Entry 3OHX (X-ray diffraction, 3.50 A resolution); this record covers chains B and C of the 4 polymer chains in the assembly.

Chain B:
Protein: Complement C3
Organism: Homo sapiens
Notes: fragment: Complement C3 alpha' chain fragment 1
UniProtKB: P01024 (CO3_HUMAN); residues 727-932 here correspond to UniProt positions 749-954 (UniProt number = residue number + 22)
Sequence (206 residues; row label = number of the first residue in the row):
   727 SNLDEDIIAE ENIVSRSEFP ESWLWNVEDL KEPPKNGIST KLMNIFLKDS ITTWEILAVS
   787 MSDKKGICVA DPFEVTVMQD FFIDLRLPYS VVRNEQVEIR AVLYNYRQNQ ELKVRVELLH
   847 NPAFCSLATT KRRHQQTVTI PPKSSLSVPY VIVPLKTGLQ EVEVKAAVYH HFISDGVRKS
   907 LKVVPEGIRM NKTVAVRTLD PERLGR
Not modelled in the structure: 727-728, 913-932
UniProt features mapped onto this chain:
  - site: Arg932 (Cleavage)
  - glycosylation: Asn917 (N-linked (GlcNAc...) asparagine)

Chain C:
Protein: Complement C3
Organism: Homo sapiens
Notes: fragment: Complement C3 alpha' chain fragment 2
UniProtKB: P01024 (CO3_HUMAN); residues 1299-1641 here correspond to UniProt positions 1321-1663 (UniProt number = residue number + 22)
Sequence (343 residues; numbered 1299 to 1641; the number before each row is that of its first residue):
  1299 SEETKENEGF TVTAEGKGQG TLSVVTMYHA KAKDQLTCNK FDLKVTIKPA PETEKRPQDA
  1359 KNTMILEICT RYRGDQDATM SILDISMMTG FAPDTDDLKQ LANGVDRYIS KYELDKAFSD
  1419 RNTLIIYLDK VSHSEDDCLA FKVHQYFNVE LIQPGAVKVY AYYNLEESCT RFYHPEKEDG
  1479 KLNKLCRDEL CRCAEENCFI QKSDDKVTLE ERLDKACEPG VDYVYKTRLV KVQLSNDFDE
  1539 YIMAIEQTIK SGSDEVQVGQ QRTFISPIKC REALKLEEKK HYLMWGLSSD FWGEKPNLSY
  1599 IIGKDTWVEH WPEEDECQDE ENQKQCQDLG AFTESMVVFG CPN
Not modelled in the structure: 1299-1335, 1351-1357, 1497-1502
UniProt features mapped onto this chain:
  - region: Glu1612 to Phe1637 (Interaction with CFP/properdin)
  - site: Asn1641 (Coordinates Mg(2+) for interaction with Complement factor B Bb fragment (CFB))
  - modified residue (Phosphoserine): Ser1299, Ser1551
  - glycosylation: Asn1595 (N-linked (GlcNAc...) asparagine)
Disulfide bonds: Cys1336-Cys1467, Cys1367-Cys1436, Cys1484-Cys1489, Cys1496-Cys1568, Cys1515-Cys1639, Cys1615-Cys1624

Interface between chain B and chain C:
Pairs across the interface (32; chain B residue first):
  Arg819(B) - Glu1487(C)  hydrogen bond (side chain-backbone)
  Asn820(B) - Lys1482(C)
  Asn820(B) - Glu1487(C)  hydrogen bond (side chain-backbone)
  Asn820(B) - Cys1489(C)
  Gln822(B) - Phe1470(C)
  Gln822(B) - Gly1478(C)  hydrogen bond (side chain-backbone)
  Gln822(B) - Lys1479(C)
  Gln822(B) - Leu1480(C)  hydrogen bond (side chain-backbone)
  Val823(B) - Phe1470(C)
  Glu824(B) - Ser1384(C)  hydrogen bond
  Arg826(B) - Asp1382(C)  salt bridge
  Arg826(B) - Thr1421(C)
  Cys851(B) - Leu1480(C)
  Cys851(B) - Cys1491(C)  disulfide
  Leu853(B) - Gln1451(C)
  Thr856(B) - Lys1602(C)
  Arg858(B) - Leu1449(C)
  Arg858(B) - Glu1493(C)
  His860(B) - Gln1451(C)  hydrogen bond
  Thr865(B) - Asp1418(C)
  Pro867(B) - Asp1418(C)
  Ser870(B) - Tyr1410(C)
  Leu872(B) - Asn1420(C)
  Ser873(B) - Asn1420(C)  hydrogen bond (backbone-side chain)
  Ser873(B) - Thr1421(C)
  Pro875(B) - Ser1384(C)
  Pro875(B) - Asn1420(C)
  Pro875(B) - Gln1451(C)  hydrogen bond (backbone-side chain)
  Tyr876(B) - Gln1451(C)
  Val877(B) - Gln1451(C)
  Val877(B) - Pro1452(C)
  Leu881(B) - Cys1491(C)
Other interface residues (no listed pair), chain B (24 interface residues in all): Phe850, Ser852, Val874, Val879
Other interface residues (no listed pair), chain C (26 interface residues in all): Ile1383, Ala1454, Asn1481, Leu1488, Arg1490, Ala1492, Glu1494
Inter-chain disulfides: Cys851(B)-Cys1491(C)

Overview:
The interface between chain B and chain C involves 24 residues on one side and 26 on the other; the contacts
include 1 disulfide bond, 8 hydrogen bonds and 1 salt bridge. Among the polar pairs are Arg826(B)-Asp1382(C),
Arg819(B)-Glu1487(C) and Asn820(B)-Glu1487(C).
Here chain B is Complement C3 and chain C is Complement C3, both from Homo sapiens. Entry 3OHX (Molecular
Basis for Complement Recognition and Inhibition) was determined by X-ray diffraction (same publication as
3L3O, 3L5N and 3NMS).
